PDB entry 4PPB | X-ray diffraction, 2.82 A resolution | chain A

Chain A:
Molecule: Tyrosine-protein kinase ITK/TSK
Source organism: Homo sapiens
Notes: EC 2.7.10.2; fragment: kinase domain
UniProt: Q08881 (ITK_HUMAN); numbering as in UniProt (aligned over 357-620)
Chain sequence (266 residues; each row starts with the number of its first residue):
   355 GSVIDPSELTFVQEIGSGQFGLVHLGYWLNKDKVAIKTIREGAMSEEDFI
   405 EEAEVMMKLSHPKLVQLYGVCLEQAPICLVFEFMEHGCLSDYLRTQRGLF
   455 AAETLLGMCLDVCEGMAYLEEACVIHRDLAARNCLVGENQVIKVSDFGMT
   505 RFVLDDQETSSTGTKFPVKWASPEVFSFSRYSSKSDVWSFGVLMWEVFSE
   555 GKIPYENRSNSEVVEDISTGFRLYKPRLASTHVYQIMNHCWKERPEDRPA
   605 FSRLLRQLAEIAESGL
Unresolved in the structure: 355, 394-400, 503-520, 620
Sequence notes: expression tag (355-356); engineered mutation Glu-512 (Tyr in Q08881)
Ligand contacts: 2VV (N-{1-[(1S)-3-(dimethylamino)-1-phenylpropyl]-1H-pyrazol-4-yl}-6-(1H-pyrazol-4-yl)-1H-indazole-3-carboxamide): Ala-389, Lys-391, Val-419, Phe-435, Glu-436, Phe-437, Met-438, Glu-439, His-440, Gly-441, Leu-489, Ser-499, Asp-500
Curated features (UniProtKB/Swiss-Prot):
  - active site: Asp-482 (Proton acceptor)
  - binding site (ATP): Ile-369 to Val-377, Lys-391
  - modified residue: Ser-565 (Phosphoserine)
  - natural variant: Arg-451 (R451Q: In a gastric adenocarcinoma sample)

Summary:
Bound to chain A: compound 2VV. Curated annotation (UniProt) lists active-site residue Asp-482 and 10
ATP-binding residues.
Chain A is Tyrosine-protein kinase ITK/TSK (Homo sapiens); the structure, ITK kinase domain with compound 28
(N-{1-[(1S)-3-(DIMETHYLAMINO)-1-PHENYLPROPYL]-1H-PYRAZOL-4-YL}-6-(1H-PYRAZOL-4-YL)-1H-INDAZOLE-3-CARBOXAMIDE),
was determined by X-ray diffraction (same publication as 4PP9, 4PPA and 4PPC).
